PDB entry 8THC | electron microscopy, 3.67 A resolution | chains C and G of the 8 polymer chains in the assembly

== Chain C ==
Protein: Replication factor C subunit 3
From: Saccharomyces cerevisiae
UniProtKB: P38629 (RFC3_YEAST); residue numbers follow UniProt; this construct covers 1-336
Sequence (336 residues; each row starts with the number of its first residue):
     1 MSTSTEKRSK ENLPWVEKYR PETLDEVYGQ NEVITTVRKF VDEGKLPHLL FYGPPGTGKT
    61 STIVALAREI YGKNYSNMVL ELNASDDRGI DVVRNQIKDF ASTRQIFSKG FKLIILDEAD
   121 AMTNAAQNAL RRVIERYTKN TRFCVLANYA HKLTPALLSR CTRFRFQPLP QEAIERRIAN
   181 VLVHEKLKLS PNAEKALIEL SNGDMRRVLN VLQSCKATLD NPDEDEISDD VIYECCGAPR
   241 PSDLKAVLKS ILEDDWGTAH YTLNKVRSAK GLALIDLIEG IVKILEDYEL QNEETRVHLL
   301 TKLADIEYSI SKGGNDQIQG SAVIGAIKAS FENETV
Unresolved in the structure: 1-10, 336
Metal / ion sites: Mg2+ near Thr60 (its only coordinating residue here)
Ligand contacts: ATP-gamma-S (AGS; phosphothiophosphoric acid-adenylate ester): Trp15, Val16, Glu17, Tyr19, Arg20, Pro21, Glu26, Val27, Tyr28, Pro55, Gly56, Thr57, Gly58, Lys59, Thr60, Ser61, Leu169, Arg177, Met205, Arg206, Leu209
Curated features (UniProtKB/Swiss-Prot):
  - binding site (ATP): Val16 to Tyr19, Arg20, Tyr28, Gly53 to Ser61, Asn148, Arg206
  - modified residue: Ser2 (N-acetylserine)

== Chain G ==
Protein: Proliferating cell nuclear antigen
From: Saccharomyces cerevisiae
UniProtKB: A0A6B7JGY6 (A0A6B7JGY6_YEASX); residue numbers follow UniProt; this construct covers 1-258
Sequence (260 residues; each row starts with the number of its first residue; numbers below 1 keep their minus sign (Ala-1 is residue -1)):
    -1 ASMLEAKFEE ASLFKRIIDG FKDCVQLVNF QCKEDGIIAQ AVDDSRVLLV SLEIGVEAFQ
    59 EYRCDHPVTL GMDLTSLSKI LRCGNNTDTL TLIADNTPDS IILLFEDTKK DRIAEYSLKL
   119 MDIDADFLKI EELQYDSTLS LPSSEFSKIV RDLSQLSDSI NIMITKETIK FVADGDIGSG
   179 SVIIKPFVDM EHPETSIKLE MDQPVDLTFG AKYLLDIIKG SSLSDRVGIR LSSEAPALFQ
   239 FDLKSGFLQF FLAPKFNDEE
Unresolved in the structure: -1 to 0, 257-258
Construct notes: expression tag (-1 to 0)

== Chain C / chain G interface ==
Pairs across the interface (17; chain C residue first):
  Asn77(C) - Arg44(G)
  Asp99(C) - Ser43(G)
  Ser102(C) - Lys253(G)
  Thr103(C) - Val45(G)
  Thr103(C) - Ala251(G)
  Thr103(C) - Pro252(G)
  Arg104(C) - Glu232(G)
  Arg104(C) - Ala251(G)
  Arg104(C) - Pro252(G)
  Arg104(C) - Phe254(G)
  Gln105(C) - Ser43(G)  hydrogen bond (side chain-backbone)
  Gln105(C) - Arg44(G)
  Gln105(C) - Ala251(G)
  Ile106(C) - Lys127(G)
  Ile106(C) - Glu129(G)
  Ile106(C) - Pro234(G)  hydrophobic
  Ser108(C) - Glu129(G)
Interface residues without a listed pair, chain C (10 interface residues in all): Lys139, Asn140
Interface residues without a listed pair, chain G (12 interface residues in all): Asp256

== Overview ==
The interface between chain C and chain G involves 10 residues on one side and 12 on the other, with 1
hydrogen bond. Its one hydrogen-bonded contact is Gln105(C)-Ser43(G). Ligands of chain C: ATP-gamma-S. From
UniProt: 17 ATP-binding residues on chain C.
Here chain C is Replication factor C subunit 3 and chain G is Proliferating cell nuclear antigen, both from
Saccharomyces cerevisiae. Entry 8THC (Structure of the Saccharomyces cerevisiae clamp unloader Elg1-RFC bound
to a cracked PCNA) was determined by electron microscopy, deposited together with 8THB and 8THD.
